Entry 7YFE (electron microscopy, 3.40 A resolution); this record covers chains A and R of the 25 polymer chains in the assembly.

== Chain A ==
Name: RNA helicase
From: Mammalian orthoreovirus 3
Notes: EC 3.6.4.13
UniProtKB: C9E874 (C9E874_9REOV); residue numbers follow UniProt; this construct covers 1-1275
Sequence (1275 residues; each row starts with the number of its first residue):
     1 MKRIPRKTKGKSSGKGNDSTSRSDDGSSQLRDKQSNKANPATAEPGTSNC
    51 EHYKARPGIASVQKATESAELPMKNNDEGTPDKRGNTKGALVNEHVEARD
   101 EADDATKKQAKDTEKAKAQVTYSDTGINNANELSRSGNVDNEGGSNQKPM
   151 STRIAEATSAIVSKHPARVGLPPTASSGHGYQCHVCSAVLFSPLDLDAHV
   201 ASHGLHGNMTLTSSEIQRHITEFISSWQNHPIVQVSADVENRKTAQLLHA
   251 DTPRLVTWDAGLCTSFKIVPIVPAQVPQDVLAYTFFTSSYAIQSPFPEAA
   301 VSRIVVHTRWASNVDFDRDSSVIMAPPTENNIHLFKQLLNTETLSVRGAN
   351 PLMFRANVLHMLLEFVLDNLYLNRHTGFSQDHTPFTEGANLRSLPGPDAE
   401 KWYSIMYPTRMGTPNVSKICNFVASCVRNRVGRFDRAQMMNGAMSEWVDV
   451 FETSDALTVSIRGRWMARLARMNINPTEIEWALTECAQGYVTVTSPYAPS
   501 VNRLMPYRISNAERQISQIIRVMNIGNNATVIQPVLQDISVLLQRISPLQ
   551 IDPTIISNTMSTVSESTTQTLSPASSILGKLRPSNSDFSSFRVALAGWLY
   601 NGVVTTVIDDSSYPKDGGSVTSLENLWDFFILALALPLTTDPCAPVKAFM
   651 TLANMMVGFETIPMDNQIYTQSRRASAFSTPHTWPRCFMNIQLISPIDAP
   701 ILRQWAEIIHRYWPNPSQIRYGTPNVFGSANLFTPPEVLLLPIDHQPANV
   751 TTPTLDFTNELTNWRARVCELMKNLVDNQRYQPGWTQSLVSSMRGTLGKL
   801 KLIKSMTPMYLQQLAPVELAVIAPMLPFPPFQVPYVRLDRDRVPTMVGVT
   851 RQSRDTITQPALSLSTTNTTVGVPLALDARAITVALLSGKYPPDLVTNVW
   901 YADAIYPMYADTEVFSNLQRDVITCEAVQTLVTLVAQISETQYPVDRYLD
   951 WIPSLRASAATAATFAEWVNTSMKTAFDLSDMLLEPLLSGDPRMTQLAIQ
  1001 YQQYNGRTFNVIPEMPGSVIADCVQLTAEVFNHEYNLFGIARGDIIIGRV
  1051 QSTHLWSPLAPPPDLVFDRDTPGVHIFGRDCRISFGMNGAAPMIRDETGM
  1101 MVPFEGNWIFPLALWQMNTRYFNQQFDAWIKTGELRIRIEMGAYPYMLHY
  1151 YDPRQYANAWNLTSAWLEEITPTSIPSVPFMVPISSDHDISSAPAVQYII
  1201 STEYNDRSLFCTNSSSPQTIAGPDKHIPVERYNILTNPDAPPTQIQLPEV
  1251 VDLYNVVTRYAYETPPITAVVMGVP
Unresolved in the structure: 1-146, 165-168, 178-206

== Chain R ==
Name: RNA-directed RNA polymerase
From: Mammalian orthoreovirus 3
Notes: EC 2.7.7.48
UniProtKB: C9E870 (C9E870_9REOV); residues 1-1267 here = UniProt positions 1-1267
Sequence (1267 residues; each row starts with the number of its first residue):
     1 MSSMILTQFGPFIESISGITDQSNDVFENAAKAFSMFTRSDVYKALDEIP
    51 FSEDAMLPIPPTIYTKPSHDSYYYIDALNRVRRKTYQGPDDVYVPNCSIV
   101 ELLEPHETLTSYGRLSEAIENRAKDGDSQARIATTYGRIAESQARQIKAP
   151 LEKFVLALLVAEAGGSLYDPVLQKYDEIPGLSHNCPLWCFREICRHISGP
   201 LPDRAPYLYLSAGVFWLMSPRMTSAIPPLLSDLVNLAILQQTAGLDPSLV
   251 RLGVQICLHAAASSSYAWFILKTKSIFPQNTLHSMYESLEGGYCPNLEWL
   301 EPRSDYKFMYMGAMPLSTKYARSAPSNDKKARELGEKYGLSSVVSELRRR
   351 TKTYSKHDFTSVRYIRDAMACTSGIFLVRTPTETVLQEYTQSPEIKVPIP
   401 QKDWTGPIGEIRILKDTTSSIARYLYRTWYLAAARMAAQPRTWDPLFQAI
   451 MRSQYVTARGGSGATLRESLYAINVSLPDFKGLPVKAATKIFQAAQLANL
   501 PFSHTSVAILADTSMGLRNQVQRRPRSIMPLNVPQQQVSAPHTLTADYIN
   551 YHMNLSTTSGSAVIEKVIPLGVYASSPPNQSINIDISACDASITWDFFLS
   601 VIMAAIHEGVASSSIGKPFMGVPASIVNDESVVGVRAARPISGMQNMIQH
   651 LSKLYKRGFSYRVNDSFSPGNDFTHMTTTFPSGSTATSTEHTANNSTMME
   701 TFLTVWGPEHTDDPDVLRLMKSLTIQRNYVCQGDDGLMIIDGNTAGKVNS
   751 ETIQKMLELISKYGEEFGWKYDIAYDGTAEYLKLYFIFGCRIPNLSRHPI
   801 VGKERANSSAEEPWPAILDQIMGIFFNGVHDGLQWQRWIRYSWALCCAFS
   851 RQRTMTGESVGYLQYPMWSFVYWGLPLVKVFGSDPWIFSWYMPTGDLGMY
   901 SWISLIRPLMTRWMVANGYVTDKCSPVFGNADYRKCFNELKLYQGYYMAQ
   951 LPRNPKKSGRAAPREVREQFTQALSDYLMQNPELKSRVLRGRSEWEKYGA
  1001 GIIHNPPSLFDVPHKWYQGAQEAATATREELAEMDETLMRARKHSYSSFS
  1051 KLLEAYLLVKWRMCEAREPSVDLRLPLCAGIDPLNSDPFLKMVSVGPMLQ
  1101 STRKYFAQTLFMAKTVSGLDVNAIDSALLRLRTLGADKKALTAQLLMVGL
  1151 QESEADALAGKIMLQDVNTVQLARVVNLAVPDTWMSLDFDTMFKHHVKLL
  1201 PKDGRHLNTDIPPRMGWLRAILRFLGAGMAMTATGVAVDIYLEDIHGGGR
  1251 SLGQRFMTWMRQEGRSA
Unresolved in the structure: 1-2, 855-860, 1264-1267

== Chain A / chain R interface ==
Pairs across the interface (95; chain A residue first):
  M150(A) - T360(R)
  M150(A) - R363(R)
  M150(A) - L1084(R)  hydrophobic
  S151(A) - T360(R)
  R153(A) - E177(R)  salt bridge
  R153(A) - L1084(R)
  I154(A) - T360(R)
  I154(A) - D1082(R)
  I154(A) - L1084(R)  hydrophobic
  E156(A) - K174(R)
  A157(A) - L172(R)
  A157(A) - P1083(R)  hydrophobic
  A157(A) - L1084(R)  hydrophobic
  T158(A) - P1083(R)
  A160(A) - K174(R)
  I161(A) - L1090(R)  hydrophobic
  M209(A) - R1062(R)
  T210(A) - P908(R)
  T210(A) - L909(R)
  L211(A) - I887(R)
  L211(A) - L905(R)  hydrophobic
  L211(A) - M1063(R)  hydrophobic
  L211(A) - A1233(R)  hydrophobic
  T212(A) - D884(R)
  S213(A) - D884(R)  hydrogen bond (backbone-side chain)
  E215(A) - M1063(R)
  I216(A) - T1234(R)
  Q217(A) - P170(R)
  Q217(A) - Q173(R)
  R218(A) - M1063(R)
  R218(A) - C1064(R)
  H219(A) - M1063(R)
  H219(A) - C1064(R)
  H219(A) - V1238(R)
  I220(A) - V171(R)  hydrophobic
  F223(A) - R1067(R)
  F223(A) - E1068(R)
  F223(A) - P1069(R)  hydrophobic
  F223(A) - V1093(R)  hydrophobic
  F223(A) - S1094(R)
  F223(A) - V1236(R)  hydrophobic
  S226(A) - E1068(R)
  S226(A) - P1069(R)
  W227(A) - P1069(R)  hydrophobic
  W227(A) - L1073(R)  hydrophobic
  S236(A) - Y293(R)
  S236(A) - R1074(R)  hydrogen bond
  A237(A) - Y293(R)
  A237(A) - P315(R)
  D238(A) - G291(R)
  D238(A) - G292(R)
  D238(A) - Y293(R)  hydrogen bond (backbone-side chain)
  D238(A) - K356(R)  salt bridge
  V239(A) - E290(R)
  Q537(A) - P315(R)
  Q544(A) - N296(R)  hydrogen bond
  Q544(A) - M311(R)
  R545(A) - P578(R)
  R545(A) - G742(R)
  R545(A) - N743(R)
  R545(A) - T744(R)
  Q550(A) - E298(R)
  Q550(A) - L300(R)
  Q550(A) - E301(R)  hydrogen bond (side chain-backbone)
  I551(A) - L300(R)
  I551(A) - M309(R)
  D552(A) - L300(R)
  P553(A) - M309(R)
  T567(A) - R1219(R)
  T570(A) - L1200(R)
  L578(A) - H1195(R)
  G579(A) - H1195(R)
  R582(A) - T1191(R)
  R582(A) - H1195(R)
  S584(A) - E1068(R)
  N585(A) - P1069(R)  hydrogen bond (backbone-backbone)
  N585(A) - S1070(R)
  N585(A) - V1071(R)
  N585(A) - D1072(R)  hydrogen bond (side chain-backbone)
  S586(A) - Y310(R)
  S586(A) - M311(R)
  S586(A) - G312(R)
  S586(A) - S1070(R)
  D587(A) - G312(R)
  F588(A) - M309(R)  hydrophobic
  F588(A) - Y310(R)
  F588(A) - M311(R)  hydrophobic
  P893(A) - E301(R)
  D903(A) - R718(R)  salt bridge
  A904(A) - T744(R)  hydrogen bond (backbone-side chain)
  Y906(A) - R718(R)
  P907(A) - N743(R)
  P907(A) - A745(R)
  M908(A) - T744(R)
  P1275(A) - R718(R)
Interface residues without a listed pair, chain A (63 interface residues in all): Q147, K148, N208, E222, V233, E240, L542, I546, T568, S575, R880, P892
Interface residues without a listed pair, chain R (67 interface residues in all): I178, G244, W299, L316, T318, F359, A1066, P1213, G1235

== In short ==
63 residues of chain A face 67 of chain R across their interface; the contacts include 8 hydrogen bonds and 3
salt bridges. Polar contacts include R153(A)-E177(R), D238(A)-K356(R) and D903(A)-R718(R).
Chain A is RNA helicase and chain R is RNA-directed RNA polymerase, both from Mammalian orthoreovirus 3; the
structure, In situ structure of polymerase complex of mammalian reovirus in virion, was determined by electron
microscopy, deposited together with 7YED, 7YEV, 7YEZ and 7YF0.
